Entry 9N1Y (electron microscopy, 3.23 A resolution); this record covers chain A.

# Chain A
Molecule: Bile salt export pump
Organism: Homo sapiens
Notes: EC 7.6.2.-; engineered mutation(s): E297G
UniProtKB: O95342 (ABCBB_HUMAN); numbering as in UniProt (aligned over 1-1321)
Amino-acid sequence (1321 residues; each row starts with the number of its first residue):
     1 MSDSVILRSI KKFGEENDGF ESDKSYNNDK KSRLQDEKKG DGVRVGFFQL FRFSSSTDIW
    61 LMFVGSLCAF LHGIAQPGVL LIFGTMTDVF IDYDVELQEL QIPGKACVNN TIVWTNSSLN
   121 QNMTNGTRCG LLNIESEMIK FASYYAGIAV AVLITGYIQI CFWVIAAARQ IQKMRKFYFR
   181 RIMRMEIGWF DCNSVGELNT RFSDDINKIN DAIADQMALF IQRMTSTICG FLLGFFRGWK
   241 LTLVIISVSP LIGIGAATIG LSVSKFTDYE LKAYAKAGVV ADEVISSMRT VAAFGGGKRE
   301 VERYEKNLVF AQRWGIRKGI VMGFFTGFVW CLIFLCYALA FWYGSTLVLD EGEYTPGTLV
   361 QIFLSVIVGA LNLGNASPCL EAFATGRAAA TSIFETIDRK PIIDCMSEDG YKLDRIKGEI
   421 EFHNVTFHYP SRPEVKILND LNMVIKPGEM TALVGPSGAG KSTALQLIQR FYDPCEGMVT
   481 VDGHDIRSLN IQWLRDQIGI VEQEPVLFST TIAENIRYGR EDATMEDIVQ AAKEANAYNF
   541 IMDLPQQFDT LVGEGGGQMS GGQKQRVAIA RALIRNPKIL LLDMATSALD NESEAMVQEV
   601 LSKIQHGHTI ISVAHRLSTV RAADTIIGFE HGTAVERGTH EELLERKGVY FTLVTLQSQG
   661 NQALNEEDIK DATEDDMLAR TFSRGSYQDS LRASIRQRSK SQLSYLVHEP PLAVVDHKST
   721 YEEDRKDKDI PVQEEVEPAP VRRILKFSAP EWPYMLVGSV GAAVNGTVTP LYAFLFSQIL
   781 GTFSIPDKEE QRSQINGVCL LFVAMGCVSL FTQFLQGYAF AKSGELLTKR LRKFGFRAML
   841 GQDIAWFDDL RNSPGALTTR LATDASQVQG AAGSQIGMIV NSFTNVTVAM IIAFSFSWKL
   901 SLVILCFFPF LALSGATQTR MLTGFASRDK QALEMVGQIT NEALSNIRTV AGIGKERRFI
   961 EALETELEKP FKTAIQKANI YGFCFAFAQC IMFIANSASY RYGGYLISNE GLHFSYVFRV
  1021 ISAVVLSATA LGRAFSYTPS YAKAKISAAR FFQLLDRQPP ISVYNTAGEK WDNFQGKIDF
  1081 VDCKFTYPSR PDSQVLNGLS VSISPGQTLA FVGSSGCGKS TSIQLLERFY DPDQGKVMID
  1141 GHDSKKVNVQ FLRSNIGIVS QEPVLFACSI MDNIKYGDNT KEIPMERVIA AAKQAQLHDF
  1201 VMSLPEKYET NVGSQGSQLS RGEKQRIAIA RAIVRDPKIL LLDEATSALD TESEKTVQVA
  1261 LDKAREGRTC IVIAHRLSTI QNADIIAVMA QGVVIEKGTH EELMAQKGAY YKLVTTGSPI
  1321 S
Unresolved in the structure: 1-43, 660-685, 720-735, 1316-1321
Differences from the reference sequence: variant Gly297 (Glu in O95342)
Swiss-Prot annotation at these positions:
  - region: Phe651 to Ala672 (Interaction with HAX1), Tyr1311 to Val1314 (Mediates internalization from the plasma membrane)
  - binding site (ATP): Gly455 to Ser462, Gly1113 to Ser1120
  - modified residue: Thr586 (Phosphothreonine), Ser587 (Phosphoserine), Ser690 (Phosphoserine), Ser701 (Phosphoserine), Ser704 (Phosphoserine), Ser1214 (Phosphoserine), Ser1321 (Phosphoserine)
  - glycosylation (N-linked (GlcNAc...) asparagine): Asn109, Asn116, Asn122, Asn125
  - natural variant: Ser56 (S56L: Does not affect taurocholate transport activity), Cys129 (C129Y: In PFIC2), Glu186 (E186G: In BRIC2), Ile206 (I206V: Impairs taurocholate transport activity), Gly238 (G238V: In PFIC2), Val284 (V284A; V284L: In PFIC2), Gly297 (E297G: In PFIC2 and BRIC2; this construct carries the variant), Cys336 (C336S: In PFIC2), Tyr337 (Y337H: In PFIC2; uncertain significance), Arg432 (R432T: In BRIC2), Val444 (V444A: Does not affect transport capacity for taurocholate; V444D; V444G), Lys461 (K461E: In PFIC2), 23 further natural variant entries in UniProt
  - mutagenesis: Met1 to Leu441 (Does not affect ATPase-coupled bile acid transport activity. Decreases protein stability), Tyr1311 (Y1311A: Loss of interaction with AP2A1 and AP2A2. Promotes ABCB11 plasma membrane trafficking. Does not affect plasma membrane localization. Inhibits ABCB11 internalization)
Reported in the primary citation:
  - disease-associated variants - E186G, L198P, V284A, R432T, V444A, D482G (Tm change -1.1 degC): unchanged stability
  - disease-associated variants - V284L, R948C (Tm change -4.0 degC), R1128C, R1153C, R1231W, R1268Q: decreased stability
  - disease-associated variants - V284A, R432T, V444A: unchanged localization
  - disease-associated variants - E186G, L198P, V284L, D482G, R948C, R1128C, R1153C, R1231W, R1268Q: decreased localization
  - mutagenesis - V284A, V444A: unchanged stability

# Overview
Curated annotation (UniProt) lists 16 ATP-binding residues and 3 mutagenesis sites. The paper reports that
E186G, L198P and V284L, among others, reduce localization; V284L, R948C and R1128C, among others, reduce
stability; 12 substitutions were tested in all.
Chain A is Bile salt export pump (Homo sapiens); the structure, BSEP E297G Apo Structure in GDN, was
determined by electron microscopy (same publication as 9EGE).
